Entry 9JJG (electron microscopy, 2.46 A resolution); this record covers chains A and B of the 3 polymer chains in the assembly.

[Chain A (and B)]
Protein: Genome polyprotein
Source organism: Rabbit hemorrhagic disease virus 2
Notes: chain B of this document is another copy of the same molecule, construct and numbering; everything in this record applies to it too
UniProt: A0A3S8Q1D6 (A0A3S8Q1D6_RHDV); residue numbers follow UniProt; this construct covers 1-579
Sequence (579 residues; each row starts with the number of its first residue):
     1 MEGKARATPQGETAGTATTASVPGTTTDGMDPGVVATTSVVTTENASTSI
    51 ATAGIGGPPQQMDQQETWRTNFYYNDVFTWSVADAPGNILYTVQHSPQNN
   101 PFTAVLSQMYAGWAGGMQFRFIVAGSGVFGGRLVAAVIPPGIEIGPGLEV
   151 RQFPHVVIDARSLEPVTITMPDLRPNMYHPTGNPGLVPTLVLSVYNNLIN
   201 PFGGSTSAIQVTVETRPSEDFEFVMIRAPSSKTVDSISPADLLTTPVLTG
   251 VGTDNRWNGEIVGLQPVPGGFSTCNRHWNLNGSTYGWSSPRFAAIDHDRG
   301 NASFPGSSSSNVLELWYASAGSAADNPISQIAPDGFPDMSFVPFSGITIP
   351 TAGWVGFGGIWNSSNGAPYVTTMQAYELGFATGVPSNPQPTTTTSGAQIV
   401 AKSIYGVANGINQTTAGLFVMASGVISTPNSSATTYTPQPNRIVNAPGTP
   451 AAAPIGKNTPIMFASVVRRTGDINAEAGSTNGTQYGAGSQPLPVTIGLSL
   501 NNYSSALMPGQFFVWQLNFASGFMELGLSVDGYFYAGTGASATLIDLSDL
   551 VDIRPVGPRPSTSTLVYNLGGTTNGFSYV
Not modelled in the structure: 1-40, 229-237, 306-310, 570-579 (chain B: 1-23, 234-237, 306-310, 570-579)
Sequence notes: conflict Met-62 (Val in A0A3S8Q1D6), Ile-347 (Thr in A0A3S8Q1D6)

[Chain A / chain B interface]
Residue-residue contacts (24; chain A residue first):
  Asn-45(A) with Gly-54(B); Ile-55(B), hydrogen bond (side chain-backbone)
  Thr-48(A) with Gly-54(B); Ile-55(B)
  Ser-49(A) with Ile-55(B)
  Thr-52(A) with Met-177(B)
  Pro-139(A) with Ala-111(B), hydrophobic; Met-225(B), hydrophobic
  Pro-140(A) with Tyr-178(B)
  Gly-141(A) with Gly-182(B); Thr-233(B)
  Ile-142(A) with Arg-227(B)
  Glu-143(A) with Lys-232(B), hydrogen bond (backbone-backbone); Thr-233(B)
  Glu-149(A) with Ala-228(B)
  Gln-152(A) with Ala-228(B)
  Phe-153(A) with Arg-227(B); Ala-228(B), hydrophobic
  Arg-174(A) with Ile-55(B); Tyr-178(B)
  Pro-175(A) with Asn-176(B); Met-177(B), hydrogen bond (backbone-backbone); Tyr-178(B)
  Asn-176(A) with Met-177(B)
Interface residues without a listed pair, chain A (21 interface residues in all): Glu-44, Gly-147, Pro-154, Asp-172, Leu-173, Met-177
Interface residues without a listed pair, chain B (21 interface residues in all): Ala-51, Thr-52, Gly-56, Gly-57, Pro-58, Pro-180, Asn-183, Ile-226, Ser-230

[In short]
Chain A and chain B each contribute 21 residues to their interface; the contacts include 3 hydrogen bonds.
Polar pairs include Asn-45(A)/Ile-55(B), Glu-143(A)/Lys-232(B) and Pro-175(A)/Met-177(B).
Both chains are Genome polyprotein (Rabbit hemorrhagic disease virus 2). Entry 9JJG (Cryo-EM structure of RHDV
GI.2 virion) was determined by electron microscopy together with 9JJH, 9JJI and 9JJJ from the same study.
